PDB entry 6W6J | electron microscopy, 3.20 A resolution | chains C and D of the 7 polymer chains in the assembly

# Chain C (and D)
Name: Chaperone protein ClpB
Source organism: Mycobacterium tuberculosis
Notes: chain D of this document is another copy of the same molecule, construct and numbering; everything in this record applies to it too
Reference sequence: P9WPD0 (CLPB_MYCTO); residues 1-848 here = UniProt positions 1-848
Amino-acid sequence (848 residues; each row starts with the number of its first residue):
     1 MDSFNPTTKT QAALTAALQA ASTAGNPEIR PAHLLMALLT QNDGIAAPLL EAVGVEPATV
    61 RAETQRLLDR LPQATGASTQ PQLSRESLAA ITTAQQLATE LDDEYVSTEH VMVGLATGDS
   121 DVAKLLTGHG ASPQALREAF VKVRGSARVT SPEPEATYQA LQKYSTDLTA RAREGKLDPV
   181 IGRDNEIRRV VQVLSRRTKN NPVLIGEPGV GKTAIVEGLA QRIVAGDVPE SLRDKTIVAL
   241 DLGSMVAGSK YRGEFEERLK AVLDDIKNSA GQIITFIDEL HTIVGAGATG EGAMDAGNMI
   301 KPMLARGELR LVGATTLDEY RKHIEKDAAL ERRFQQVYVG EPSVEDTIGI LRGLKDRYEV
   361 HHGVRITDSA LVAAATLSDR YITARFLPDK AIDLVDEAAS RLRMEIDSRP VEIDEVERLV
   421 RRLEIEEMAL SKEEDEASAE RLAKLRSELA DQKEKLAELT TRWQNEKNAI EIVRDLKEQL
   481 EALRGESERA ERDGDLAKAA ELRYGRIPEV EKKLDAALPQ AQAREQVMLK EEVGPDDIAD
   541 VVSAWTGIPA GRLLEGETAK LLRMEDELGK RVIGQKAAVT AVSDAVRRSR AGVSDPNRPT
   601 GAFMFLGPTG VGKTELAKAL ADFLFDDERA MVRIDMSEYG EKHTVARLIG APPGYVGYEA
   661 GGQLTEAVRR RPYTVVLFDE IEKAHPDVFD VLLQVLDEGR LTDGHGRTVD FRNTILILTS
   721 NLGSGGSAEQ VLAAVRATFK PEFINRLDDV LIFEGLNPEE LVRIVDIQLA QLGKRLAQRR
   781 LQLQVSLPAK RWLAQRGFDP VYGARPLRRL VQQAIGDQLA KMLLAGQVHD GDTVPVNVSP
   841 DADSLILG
Disordered / not traced: 1-158, 290-292, 470-529, 846-848 (chain D: 1-3, 74-79, 146-149, 289-294, 411-529, 846-848)
Ligand contacts:
  - ATP-gamma-S (AGS; phosphothiophosphoric acid-adenylate ester), molecule 1: Asp178, Pro179, Val180, Ile181, Arg183, Pro208, Gly209, Val210, Gly211, Lys212, Thr213, Ala214, Glu279, Ile350, Leu354, Pro388, Ile392
  - ATP-gamma-S (AGS), molecule 2: Ala329, Arg332, Arg333
  - ATP-gamma-S (AGS), molecule 3: Arg571, Val572, Ile573, Gln575, Thr609, Gly610, Val611, Gly612, Lys613, Thr614, Glu615, Glu680, Asn721, Leu756, Ile764, Ile767, Gln768, Ala804, Arg805, Arg808
UniProt features mapped onto this chain:
  - binding site (ATP): Gly206 to Thr213, Gly607 to Thr614
Reported in the primary citation:
  - mutagenesis - L18R, S22R, L88R, T92R: unchanged catalytic activity (ATP hydrolysis)
  - mutagenesis - Q11R, T15R: abolished expression
  - mutagenesis - S22R, T92R: decreased catalytic activity on aggregate luciferase reactivation
  - mutagenesis - L18R, L88R, R365A, D368R, E436R, L496A, Y504A: abolished catalytic activity
  - mutagenesis - R365A, D368R, E434K, E436R: unchanged catalytic activity (ClpB ATPase activity)
  - mutagenesis - R422A: abolished catalytic activity on refold a protein substrate
  - mutagenesis - E434K: decreased catalytic activity on aggregated luciferase reactivation
  - mutagenesis - R503A: unchanged catalytic activity

# Interface between chain C and chain D
Residue-residue contacts - 128 pairs, chain C then chain D:
  Asp178(C) - Arg197(D)  salt bridge
  Gly209(C) - Arg332(D)
  Ser244(C) - Lys260(D)
  Val246(C) - Gly253(D)
  Ala247(C) - Gly253(D)
  Ala247(C) - Glu257(D)
  Gly248(C) - Gly253(D)
  Ser249(C) - Arg252(D)  hydrogen bond
  Lys250(C) - Glu153(D)  salt bridge
  Lys250(C) - Pro154(D)
  Lys250(C) - Tyr251(D)
  Lys250(C) - Arg252(D)  hydrogen bond (backbone-backbone)
  Lys250(C) - Glu254(D)
  Tyr251(C) - Glu153(D)  hydrogen bond
  Tyr251(C) - Arg252(D)  hydrogen bond (backbone-side chain)
  Arg252(C) - Arg252(D)
  Glu254(C) - Arg252(D)
  Phe255(C) - Arg252(D)
  Glu256(C) - Arg252(D)  salt bridge
  Glu279(C) - Lys301(D)
  His281(C) - Asn298(D)
  Thr282(C) - Asn298(D)
  Glu319(C) - Asp327(D)
  Arg357(C) - Arg197(D)
  Tyr358(C) - Arg197(D)
  Tyr358(C) - Thr198(D)
  His362(C) - Ser195(D)
  Arg385(C) - Lys199(D)
  Arg385(C) - Glu331(D)  hydrogen bond (side chain-backbone)
  Arg385(C) - Arg332(D)  hydrogen bond (side chain-backbone)
  Arg385(C) - Phe334(D)  hydrogen bond (side chain-backbone)
  Arg385(C) - Gln335(D)
  Asp389(C) - Lys199(D)  salt bridge
  Asp389(C) - Arg332(D)  salt bridge
  Asp393(C) - Arg196(D)  salt bridge
  Asp393(C) - Lys199(D)  salt bridge
  Asp393(C) - Gln335(D)  hydrogen bond
  Asp396(C) - Arg196(D)  salt bridge
  Asp396(C) - Arg197(D)  hydrogen bond (side chain-backbone)
  Asp396(C) - Thr198(D)
  Glu397(C) - Arg189(D)  salt bridge
  Glu397(C) - Gln192(D)
  Glu397(C) - Val193(D)
  Glu397(C) - Arg196(D)  salt bridge
  Glu397(C) - Gln335(D)
  Ser400(C) - Gln192(D)  hydrogen bond (side chain-backbone)
  Ser400(C) - Ser195(D)  hydrogen bond
  Arg401(C) - Gln192(D)
  Arg403(C) - Glu230(D)
  Met404(C) - Arg188(D)
  Met404(C) - Val191(D)  hydrophobic
  Asp407(C) - Glu230(D)  hydrogen bond (backbone-side chain)
  Val411(C) - Arg188(D)
  Glu415(C) - Asp184(D)
  Glu415(C) - Asn185(D)
  Glu415(C) - Arg188(D)  salt bridge
  Arg418(C) - Asp184(D)
  Arg418(C) - Arg222(D)
  Arg418(C) - Asp227(D)  salt bridge
  Glu426(C) - Arg352(D)  salt bridge
  Leu430(C) - Arg352(D)
  Arg441(C) - Asp368(D)  salt bridge
  Arg441(C) - Ser369(D)
  Arg441(C) - Val372(D)
  Trp545(C) - Arg189(D)
  Thr609(C) - Asn745(D)  hydrogen bond
  Lys618(C) - Glu698(D)  salt bridge
  Arg633(C) - Glu698(D)  salt bridge
  Arg633(C) - Arg700(D)
  Asp635(C) - Gln694(D)
  Asp635(C) - Arg700(D)  salt bridge
  Ser637(C) - Asp690(D)  hydrogen bond (side chain-backbone)
  Ser637(C) - Gln694(D)
  Glu638(C) - Gln694(D)  hydrogen bond
  Glu638(C) - Thr702(D)
  Glu641(C) - Lys642(D)
  His643(C) - Pro652(D)
  His643(C) - Tyr655(D)
  Ala646(C) - Pro653(D)
  Arg647(C) - Ile649(D)
  Arg647(C) - Pro653(D)
  Arg647(C) - Thr702(D)
  Arg647(C) - Asp703(D)  hydrogen bond (side chain-backbone)
  Ala651(C) - Pro653(D)
  Tyr655(C) - Gly654(D)
  Val656(C) - Tyr658(D)  hydrophobic
  Val656(C) - Glu659(D)
  Gly657(C) - Pro653(D)
  Gly657(C) - Tyr658(D)
  Glu659(C) - Arg321(D)  hydrogen bond (backbone-side chain)
  Gln663(C) - Gly704(D)
  Gln663(C) - His705(D)
  Gln663(C) - Gly706(D)  hydrogen bond (side chain-backbone)
  Arg669(C) - Glu325(D)  salt bridge
  Arg670(C) - Leu317(D)
  Arg671(C) - Tyr338(D)
  Glu680(C) - Arg746(D)  salt bridge
  Glu682(C) - Glu742(D)
  Lys683(C) - Asp690(D)
  Lys683(C) - Leu693(D)
  Lys683(C) - Lys740(D)
  Lys683(C) - Glu742(D)  salt bridge
  Asn721(C) - Glu742(D)  hydrogen bond
  Arg775(C) - Ser594(D)  hydrogen bond (side chain-backbone)
  Arg775(C) - Asp595(D)  salt bridge
  Leu776(C) - Val593(D)  hydrophobic
  Arg779(C) - Ala591(D)
  Tyr802(C) - Asn745(D)  hydrogen bond (backbone-side chain)
  Arg805(C) - Asp697(D)  salt bridge
  Arg805(C) - Asn745(D)
  Arg805(C) - Arg746(D)
  Pro806(C) - Asn745(D)
  Arg808(C) - Arg598(D)
  Arg808(C) - Asp697(D)  salt bridge
  Arg809(C) - Asn745(D)  hydrogen bond (side chain-backbone)
  Arg809(C) - Leu747(D)  hydrogen bond (side chain-backbone)
  Gln812(C) - Arg588(D)  hydrogen bond
  Gln812(C) - Arg598(D)
  Gly816(C) - Arg588(D)
  Gly816(C) - Val593(D)
  Leu819(C) - Val593(D)  hydrophobic
  Ala820(C) - Arg587(D)
  Ala820(C) - Ala591(D)  hydrophobic
  Lys821(C) - Arg587(D)
  Leu823(C) - Ala591(D)
  Leu824(C) - Leu553(D)  hydrophobic
  Leu824(C) - Leu562(D)  hydrophobic
  Ala825(C) - Leu562(D)  hydrophobic
Other interface residues (no listed pair), chain C (91 interface residues in all): Pro208, Gly243, Gly253, Gly287, Ala288, His361, Ile406, Arg422, Glu433, Ala544, Gly610, Thr644, Ala660, Glu666, Asp817
Other interface residues (no listed pair), chain D (90 interface residues in all): Ile181, Gly182, Pro229, Glu256, Asp295, Met299, Ala328, Ala329, Arg333, Lys355, Thr558, Asp584, Pro596, Val691, Leu701, Arg736, Pro741, Ile744, Asp748

# Summary
91 residues of chain C and 90 residues of chain D are in contact, with 24 hydrogen bonds and 23 salt bridges.
Polar contacts include Asp178(C)-Arg197(D), Lys250(C)-Glu153(D) and Glu256(C)-Arg252(D). The paper reports
that L18R, L88R and R365A of chain C, among others, abolish catalytic activity; Q11R and T15R of chain C
abolish expression; 14 substitutions were tested in all.
Chain C and chain D are both Chaperone protein ClpB (Mycobacterium tuberculosis); the structure, The
Mycobacterium tuberculosis ClpB disaggregase hexamer structure with a locally refined N-terminal domain in the
presence ..., was determined by electron microscopy (same publication as 6W6H, 6W6I and 6W6G).
